3GSW - chains A and P of the 3 polymer chains in the assembly; structure by X-ray diffraction, 1.81 A resolution.

[Chain A]
Molecule: HLA class I histocompatibility antigen, A-2 alpha chain
Source organism: Homo sapiens
UniProt: P01892 (1A02_HUMAN); residues 1-274 here correspond to UniProt positions 25-298 (UniProt number = residue number + 24)
Amino-acid sequence (274 residues; row label = number of the first residue in the row):
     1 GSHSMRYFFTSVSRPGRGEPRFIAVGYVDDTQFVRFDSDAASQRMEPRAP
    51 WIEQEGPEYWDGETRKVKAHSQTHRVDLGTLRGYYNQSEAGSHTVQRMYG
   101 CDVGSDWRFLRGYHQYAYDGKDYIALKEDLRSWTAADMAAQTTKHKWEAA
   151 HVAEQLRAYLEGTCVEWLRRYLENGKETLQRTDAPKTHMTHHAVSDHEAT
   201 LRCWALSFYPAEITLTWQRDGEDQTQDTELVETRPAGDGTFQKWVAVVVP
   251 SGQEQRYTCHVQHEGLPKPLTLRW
Sequence notes: engineered mutation Val-245 (Ala269 in P01892)
Disulfides: Cys-101/Cys-164, Cys-203/Cys-259

[Chain P]
Molecule: HCMV pp65 fragment 495-503, variant T8A (NLVPMVAAV)
Amino-acid sequence (9 residues; each row starts with the number of its first residue):
     1 NLVPMVAAV

[How chain A and chain P interact]
Contacting residue pairs (41):
  Met-5(A) with Asn-1(P)
  Tyr-7(A) with Asn-1(P), hydrogen bond (side chain-backbone); Leu-2(P), hydrophobic
  Phe-9(A) with Leu-2(P), hydrophobic
  Met-45(A) with Leu-2(P), hydrophobic
  Glu-63(A) with Asn-1(P); Leu-2(P), hydrogen bond (side chain-backbone)
  Lys-66(A) with Asn-1(P), hydrogen bond; Leu-2(P), hydrogen bond (side chain-backbone); Val-3(P); Pro-4(P)
  Val-67(A) with Leu-2(P)
  His-70(A) with Val-3(P); Val-6(P)
  Thr-73(A) with Val-6(P); Ala-7(P); Ala-8(P)
  Asp-77(A) with Ala-8(P); Val-9(P), hydrogen bond (side chain-backbone)
  Thr-80(A) with Val-9(P)
  Leu-81(A) with Val-9(P), hydrophobic
  Tyr-84(A) with Val-9(P), hydrogen bond (side chain-backbone)
  Arg-97(A) with Val-6(P); Ala-7(P), hydrogen bond (side chain-backbone)
  Tyr-99(A) with Leu-2(P); Val-3(P), hydrogen bond (side chain-backbone)
  Tyr-116(A) with Val-9(P)
  Tyr-123(A) with Val-9(P), hydrophobic
  Thr-143(A) with Val-9(P), hydrogen bond (side chain-backbone)
  Lys-146(A) with Ala-8(P), hydrogen bond (side chain-backbone); Val-9(P)
  Trp-147(A) with Ala-7(P); Ala-8(P), hydrogen bond (side chain-backbone); Val-9(P), hydrophobic
  Val-152(A) with Ala-7(P), hydrophobic
  Tyr-159(A) with Asn-1(P), hydrogen bond (side chain-backbone); Leu-2(P); Val-3(P), hydrophobic
  Thr-163(A) with Asn-1(P)
  Trp-167(A) with Asn-1(P)
  Tyr-171(A) with Asn-1(P), hydrogen bond (side chain-backbone)
Other interface residues (no listed pair), chain A (28 interface residues in all): Tyr-59, Val-76, Leu-156

[Summary]
The interface between chain A and chain P involves 28 residues on one side and 8 on the other; the contacts
include 13 hydrogen bonds. Polar contacts include Tyr-7(A)/Asn-1(P), Glu-63(A)/Leu-2(P) and
Lys-66(A)/Asn-1(P).
Here chain A is HLA class I histocompatibility antigen, A-2 alpha chain (Homo sapiens) and chain P is HCMV
pp65 fragment 495-503, variant T8A (NLVPMVAAV). Entry 3GSW (Crystal structure of the binary complex between
HLA-A2 and HCMV NLV-T8A peptide variant) was determined by X-ray diffraction (same publication as 3GSN, 3GSO,
3GSQ, 3GSR, 3GSU, 3GSV and 3GSX).
